Entry 8G9L (electron microscopy, 3.30 A resolution); this record covers chains B and C of the 4 polymer chains in the assembly.

# Chain B
Protein: DNA primase large subunit
Organism: Xenopus laevis
Reference sequence: A0A1L8G3G3 (A0A1L8G3G3_XENLA); residue numbers follow UniProt; this construct covers 1-513
Chain sequence (513 residues; row label = number of the first residue in the row):
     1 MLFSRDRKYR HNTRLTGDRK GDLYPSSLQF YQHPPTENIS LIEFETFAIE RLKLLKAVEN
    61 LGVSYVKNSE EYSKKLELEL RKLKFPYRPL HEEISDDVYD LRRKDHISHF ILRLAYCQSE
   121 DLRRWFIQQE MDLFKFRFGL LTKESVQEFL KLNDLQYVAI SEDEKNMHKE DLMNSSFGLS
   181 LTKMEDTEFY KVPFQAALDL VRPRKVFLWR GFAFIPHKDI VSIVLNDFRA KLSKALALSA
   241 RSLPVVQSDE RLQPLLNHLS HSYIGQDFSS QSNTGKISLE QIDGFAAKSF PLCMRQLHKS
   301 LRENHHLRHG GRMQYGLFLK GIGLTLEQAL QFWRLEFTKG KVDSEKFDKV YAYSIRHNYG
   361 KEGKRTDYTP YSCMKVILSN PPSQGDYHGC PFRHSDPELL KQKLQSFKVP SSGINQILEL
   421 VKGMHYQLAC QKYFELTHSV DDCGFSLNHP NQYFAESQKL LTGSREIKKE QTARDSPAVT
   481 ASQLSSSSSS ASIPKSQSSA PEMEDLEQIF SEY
Disordered / not traced: 1-276, 463-513
From the paper describing this entry:
  - binding site for RNA primer: His306, Arg308, His309, Arg312
  - binding site for DNA template (chain C): Tyr353, His357, Lys364, Tyr368

# Chain C
Molecule: DNA template
Sequence (50 nucleotides; each row starts with the number of its first residue):
     1 TGTATGTATG TATGTCGCTA AGTTCACGCA GTATCCTGTA TGTATGTATG
Disordered / not traced: 1-23, 40-50

# Chain B / chain C interface
Residue-residue contacts (16):
  His309(B) - DT37(C)  hydrogen bond to the base
  Met313(B) - DT37(C)  base contact
  Lys349(B) - DA33(C)  salt bridge to the phosphate
  Tyr353(B) - DC35(C)  sugar contact
  Tyr353(B) - DC36(C)  hydrogen bond to the phosphate
  Tyr353(B) - DT37(C)  base contact
  Ser354(B) - DT37(C)  hydrogen bond to the base
  His357(B) - DT37(C)  salt bridge to the phosphate
  Glu362(B) - DC36(C)  phosphate contact
  Gly363(B) - DC36(C)  phosphate contact
  Lys364(B) - DT37(C)  phosphate contact
  Thr366(B) - DG38(C)  base contact
  Asp367(B) - DG38(C)  base contact
  Tyr368(B) - DT37(C)  sugar contact
  Tyr368(B) - DG38(C)  hydrogen bond to the phosphate
  Thr369(B) - DG38(C)  hydrogen bond to the base
Other interface residues (no listed pair), chain C (6 interface residues in all): DT34

# In short
13 residues of chain B face 6 of chain C across their interface; the contacts include 5 hydrogen bonds and 2
salt bridges. Polar pairs include His309(B)-DT37(C), Ser354(B)-DT37(C) and Thr369(B)-DG38(C). The paper
reports a binding site for RNA primer at His306(B), Arg308(B) and His309(B) among others; a binding site for
DNA template (chain C) at Tyr353(B), His357(B) and Lys364(B) among others.
Chain B is DNA primase large subunit (Xenopus laevis) and chain C is DNA template; the structure, DNA
initiation subcomplex of Xenopus laevis DNA polymerase alpha-primase, was determined by electron microscopy
together with 8G99, 8G9F, 8G9N, 8G9O, 8UCU, 8UCV and 8 further entries from the same study.
